PDB entry 4EUP | X-ray diffraction, 2.88 A resolution | chains D and E of the 5 polymer chains in the assembly

== Chain D ==
Name: HLA class I histocompatibility antigen, A-2 alpha chain
From: Homo sapiens
UniProt: P01892 (1A02_HUMAN); residues 1-275 here correspond to UniProt positions 25-299 (UniProt number = residue number + 24)
Amino-acid sequence (275 residues; numbered 1 to 275; the number before each row is that of its first residue):
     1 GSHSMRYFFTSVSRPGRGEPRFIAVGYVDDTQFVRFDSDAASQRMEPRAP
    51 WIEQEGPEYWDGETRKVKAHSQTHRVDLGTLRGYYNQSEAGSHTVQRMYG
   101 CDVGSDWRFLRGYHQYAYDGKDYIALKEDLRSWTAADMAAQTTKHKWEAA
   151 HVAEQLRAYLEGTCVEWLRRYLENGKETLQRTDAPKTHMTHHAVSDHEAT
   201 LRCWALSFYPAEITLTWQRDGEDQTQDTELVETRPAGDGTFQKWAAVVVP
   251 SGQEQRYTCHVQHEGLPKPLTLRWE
Unresolved in the structure: 219-227, 275
Cystine bridges: Cys101-Cys164, Cys203-Cys259

== Chain E ==
Name: Beta-2-microglobulin
From: Homo sapiens
UniProt: P61769 (B2MG_HUMAN); residues 1-99 here correspond to UniProt positions 21-119 (UniProt number = residue number + 20)
Amino-acid sequence (100 residues; numbered 0 to 99; the number before each row is that of its first residue; numbering starts at 0):
     0 MIQRTPKIQVYSRHPAENGKSNFLNCYVSGFHPSDIEVDLLKNGERIEKV
    50 EHSDLSFSKDWSFYLLYYTEFTPTEKDEYACRVNHVTLSQPKIVKWDRDM
Sequence notes: initiating methionine (0)
UniProt features mapped onto this chain:
  - modified residue: Gln2 (Pyrrolidone carboxylic acid)
  - glycosylation: Ile1 (N-linked (Glc) (glycation) isoleucine), Lys19 (N-linked (Glc) (glycation) lysine), Lys41 (N-linked (Glc) (glycation) lysine), Lys48 (N-linked (Glc) (glycation) lysine), Lys58 (N-linked (Glc) (glycation) lysine), Lys91 (N-linked (Glc) (glycation) lysine), Lys94 (N-linked (Glc) (glycation) lysine)
Cystine bridges: Cys25-Cys80

== How chain D and chain E interact ==
Contacting residue pairs (56):
  Phe8(D) - Ser55(E)
  Phe8(D) - Phe56(E)  hydrophobic
  Phe9(D) - Phe56(E)
  Thr10(D) - Phe56(E)
  Thr10(D) - Phe62(E)
  Val12(D) - Ser33(E)
  Ile23(D) - Leu54(E)  hydrophobic
  Val25(D) - Asp53(E)
  Val25(D) - Leu54(E)
  Val25(D) - Ser55(E)
  Tyr27(D) - Ser55(E)
  Tyr27(D) - Tyr63(E)  hydrogen bond
  Gln32(D) - Asp53(E)  hydrogen bond
  Arg35(D) - Asp53(E)  salt bridge
  Arg48(D) - Asp53(E)  salt bridge
  Thr94(D) - His31(E)
  Gln96(D) - His31(E)  hydrogen bond
  Gln96(D) - Phe56(E)
  Gln96(D) - Trp60(E)  hydrogen bond (side chain-backbone)
  Gln96(D) - Phe62(E)
  Tyr113(D) - Lys58(E)
  Gln115(D) - Lys58(E)
  Gln115(D) - Trp60(E)
  Tyr116(D) - Trp60(E)
  Ala117(D) - Trp60(E)  hydrophobic
  Asp119(D) - Met0(E)
  Asp119(D) - His31(E)
  Gly120(D) - His31(E)
  Gly120(D) - Trp60(E)
  Lys121(D) - Met0(E)
  Asp122(D) - Trp60(E)  hydrogen bond
  His192(D) - Asp98(E)  salt bridge
  Arg202(D) - Asp98(E)  hydrogen bond (side chain-backbone)
  Arg202(D) - Met99(E)
  Trp204(D) - Asp98(E)
  Trp204(D) - Met99(E)
  Val231(D) - Gln8(E)
  Glu232(D) - Gln8(E)  hydrogen bond (backbone-side chain)
  Glu232(D) - Tyr26(E)
  Glu232(D) - Ser28(E)  hydrogen bond
  Arg234(D) - Gln8(E)  hydrogen bond
  Arg234(D) - Tyr10(E)
  Arg234(D) - Met99(E)  hydrogen bond (side chain-backbone)
  Pro235(D) - Tyr10(E)  hydrogen bond (backbone-side chain)
  Pro235(D) - Asn24(E)
  Pro235(D) - Tyr26(E)
  Pro235(D) - Leu65(E)  hydrophobic
  Ala236(D) - Arg12(E)  hydrogen bond (backbone-side chain)
  Ala236(D) - Asn24(E)  hydrogen bond (backbone-side chain)
  Gly237(D) - Leu65(E)
  Asp238(D) - Arg12(E)
  Asp238(D) - His13(E)
  Gln242(D) - Tyr10(E)
  Gln242(D) - Ser11(E)
  Gln242(D) - Arg12(E)  hydrogen bond (side chain-backbone)
  Trp244(D) - Met99(E)  hydrophobic
Interface residues without a listed pair, chain D (38 interface residues in all): Ser92, His93, Arg97, Met98, Thr190, Thr233
Interface residues without a listed pair, chain E (24 interface residues in all): Ile1, Lys6

== Overview ==
38 residues of chain D and 24 residues of chain E are in contact; the contacts include 14 hydrogen bonds and 3
salt bridges. Polar pairs include Arg35(D)-Asp53(E), Arg48(D)-Asp53(E) and His192(D)-Asp98(E).
Here chain D is HLA class I histocompatibility antigen, A-2 alpha chain and chain E is Beta-2-microglobulin,
both from Homo sapiens. Entry 4EUP (The complex between TCR JKF6 and human Class I MHC HLA-A2 presenting the
MART-1(27-35)(A27L) peptide) was determined by X-ray diffraction.
